3SCG - chains A and B; structure by X-ray diffraction, 3.00 A resolution.

Chain A (and B):
Name: Epoxidase
Source organism: Streptomyces wedmorensis
Notes: chain B of this document is another copy of the same molecule, construct and numbering; everything in this record applies to it too
UniProtKB: Q56185 (Q56185_STRWE); residues 1-198 here = UniProt positions 1-198
Chain sequence (198 residues; row label = number of the first residue in the row):
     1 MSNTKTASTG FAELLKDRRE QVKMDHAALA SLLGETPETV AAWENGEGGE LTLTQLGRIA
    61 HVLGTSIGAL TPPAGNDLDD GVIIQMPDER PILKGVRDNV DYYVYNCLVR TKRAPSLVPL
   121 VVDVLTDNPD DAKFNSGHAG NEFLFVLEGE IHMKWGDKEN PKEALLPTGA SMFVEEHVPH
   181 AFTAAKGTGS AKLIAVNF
Not modelled in the structure: 1-5
Bound ions: Fe2+: His-138, Glu-142, His-180 (together with TB6)
Residues lining bound ligands: TB6 ([(2R)-2-hydroxypropyl]phosphonic acid): Arg-97, Tyr-103, Tyr-105, Val-122, Asn-135, His-138, Glu-142, Leu-144, His-180, Phe-182, Leu-193, Ala-195
Swiss-Prot annotation at these positions:
  - DNA-binding region: His-26 to Asn-45 (H-T-H motif)
  - binding site (substrate): Lys-23, Arg-97, Tyr-105, Asn-135 to His-138, Glu-142
  - binding site (Fe cation): His-138, Glu-142, His-180
What the authors report for this chain:
  - binding site for TB6: Lys-23, Arg-97, Tyr-105, Asn-135, Leu-144, Phe-182, Leu-193
  - Fe2+ coordination: His-180
  - conformationally variable residues (loop rearrangement): Arg-90 to Cys-107

Chain A / chain B interface:
Residue-residue contacts - 57 pairs, chain A then chain B:
  Ala-7(A) / Leu-53(B)
  Ser-8(A) / Leu-53(B)
  Phe-11(A) / Leu-53(B)  hydrophobic
  Arg-18(A) / Pro-115(B)  hydrogen bond (side chain-backbone)
  Gln-21(A) / Val-118(B)
  Val-22(A) / Cys-107(B)
  Val-22(A) / Arg-110(B)  hydrogen bond (backbone-side chain)
  Lys-23(A) / Leu-93(B)
  Lys-23(A) / Tyr-105(B)
  Lys-23(A) / Cys-107(B)
  Lys-23(A) / Leu-120(B)
  Met-24(A) / Arg-110(B)
  Asp-25(A) / Leu-93(B)
  Gly-48(A) / Leu-53(B)
  Gly-49(A) / Thr-52(B)
  Gly-49(A) / Leu-53(B)  hydrogen bond (backbone-backbone)
  Gly-49(A) / Thr-54(B)  hydrogen bond (backbone-backbone)
  Glu-50(A) / Thr-52(B)
  Leu-51(A) / Leu-51(B)
  Leu-51(A) / Thr-52(B)
  Leu-51(A) / Leu-53(B)  hydrogen bond (backbone-backbone)
  Thr-52(A) / Gly-49(B)
  Thr-52(A) / Glu-50(B)
  Thr-52(A) / Leu-51(B)
  Leu-53(A) / Ala-7(B)
  Leu-53(A) / Phe-11(B)  hydrophobic
  Leu-53(A) / Gly-49(B)  hydrogen bond (backbone-backbone)
  Leu-53(A) / Leu-51(B)  hydrogen bond (backbone-backbone)
  Leu-53(A) / Leu-56(B)  hydrophobic
  Thr-54(A) / Gly-49(B)  hydrogen bond (side chain-backbone)
  Leu-56(A) / Leu-53(B)  hydrophobic
  His-61(A) / Lys-112(B)  hydrogen bond
  Gly-64(A) / Lys-112(B)
  Gly-64(A) / Pro-115(B)
  Thr-65(A) / Ala-74(B)
  Thr-65(A) / Pro-115(B)
  Ser-66(A) / Ala-74(B)
  Ile-67(A) / Thr-71(B)
  Gly-68(A) / Gly-68(B)
  Gly-68(A) / Thr-71(B)
  Thr-71(A) / Ile-67(B)
  Thr-71(A) / Gly-68(B)  hydrogen bond (side chain-backbone)
  Pro-72(A) / Ile-67(B)
  Ala-74(A) / Thr-65(B)
  Ala-74(A) / Ser-66(B)
  Leu-93(A) / Lys-23(B)
  Leu-93(A) / Asp-25(B)
  Tyr-105(A) / Lys-23(B)
  Cys-107(A) / Val-22(B)
  Cys-107(A) / Lys-23(B)
  Arg-110(A) / Val-22(B)  hydrogen bond (side chain-backbone)
  Lys-112(A) / His-61(B)  hydrogen bond
  Lys-112(A) / Gly-64(B)
  Pro-115(A) / Arg-18(B)  hydrogen bond (backbone-side chain)
  Pro-115(A) / Gly-64(B)
  Pro-115(A) / Thr-65(B)
  Val-118(A) / Gln-21(B)
Interface residues without a listed pair, chain A (38 interface residues in all): Gly-57, Pro-73, Thr-111, Ser-116, Leu-120
Interface residues without a listed pair, chain B (38 interface residues in all): Ser-8, Met-24, Gly-48, Gly-57, Pro-72, Pro-73, Thr-111, Ser-116

Overview:
Chain A and chain B each contribute 38 residues to their interface; the contacts include 13 hydrogen bonds.
Among the polar pairs are Arg-18(A)/Pro-115(B), Val-22(A)/Arg-110(B) and Thr-54(A)/Gly-49(B). Ligands of chain
A: compound TB6. The paper reports a binding site for TB6 at Lys-23(A), Arg-97(A) and Tyr-105(A) among others;
Fe2+ coordination by His-180(A).
Chain A and chain B are both Epoxidase (Streptomyces wedmorensis); the structure, Fe(II)-HppE with R-HPP, was
determined by X-ray diffraction, deposited together with 3SCF and 3SCH.
